PDB entry 8XBF | electron microscopy, 3.60 A resolution | chains D and E of the 7 polymer chains in the assembly

== Chain D ==
Molecule: O5C2, heavy chain
From: Homo sapiens
Sequence (122 residues; each row starts with the number of its first residue):
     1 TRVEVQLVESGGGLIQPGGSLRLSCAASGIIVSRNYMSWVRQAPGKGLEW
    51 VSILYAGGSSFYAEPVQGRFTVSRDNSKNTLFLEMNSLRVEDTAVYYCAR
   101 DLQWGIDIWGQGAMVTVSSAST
Unresolved in the structure: 1-4, 119-122
Disulfide bonds: Cys-25/Cys-98

== Chain E ==
Molecule: O5C2, light chain
From: Homo sapiens
Sequence (109 residues; row label = number of the first residue in the row):
     1 DIQMTQTPPSLSASVGDRVSISCRASQSTGSWLAWYQQKPGKAPKLLIYK
    51 TSSLESGVPSRFSGSGSGTEFTLTISSLQPDDVATYYCQHYDTYSSTFGQ
   101 GTKVEIKRT
Disulfide bonds: Cys-23/Cys-88

== Chain D / chain E interface ==
Residue-residue contacts (13):
  Gln-42(D) / Gln-38(E)  hydrogen bond
  Leu-48(D) / Pro-44(E)  hydrophobic
  Leu-48(D) / Phe-98(E)
  Trp-50(D) / Asp-92(E)
  Trp-50(D) / Thr-93(E)
  Trp-50(D) / Ser-95(E)
  Phe-61(D) / Tyr-94(E)
  Tyr-62(D) / Tyr-94(E)
  Trp-104(D) / Leu-46(E)  hydrophobic
  Trp-104(D) / Tyr-49(E)
  Trp-104(D) / Glu-55(E)
  Gly-105(D) / Tyr-91(E)
  Trp-109(D) / Pro-44(E)  hydrogen bond (side chain-backbone)
Interface residues without a listed pair, chain D (11 interface residues in all): Lys-46, Glu-49, Glu-64
Interface residues without a listed pair, chain E (12 interface residues in all): Ala-43

== Overview ==
11 residues of chain D face 12 of chain E across their interface, with 2 hydrogen bonds. Polar pairs include
Gln-42(D)/Gln-38(E) and Trp-109(D)/Pro-44(E).
Chain D is O5C2, heavy chain and chain E is O5C2, light chain, both from Homo sapiens; the structure, Cryo-EM
structure of SARS-CoV-2 S-BQ.1 in complex with antibody O5C2, was determined by electron microscopy (same
publication as 8XAL).
